Entry 4KYI (X-ray diffraction, 3.08 A resolution); this record covers chains A and B.

Chain A:
Molecule: VipD
From: Legionella pneumophila subsp. pneumophila
UniProt: Q5ZRP9 (Q5ZRP9_LEGPH); numbering as in UniProt (aligned over 19-564)
Sequence (551 residues; row label = number of the first residue in the row):
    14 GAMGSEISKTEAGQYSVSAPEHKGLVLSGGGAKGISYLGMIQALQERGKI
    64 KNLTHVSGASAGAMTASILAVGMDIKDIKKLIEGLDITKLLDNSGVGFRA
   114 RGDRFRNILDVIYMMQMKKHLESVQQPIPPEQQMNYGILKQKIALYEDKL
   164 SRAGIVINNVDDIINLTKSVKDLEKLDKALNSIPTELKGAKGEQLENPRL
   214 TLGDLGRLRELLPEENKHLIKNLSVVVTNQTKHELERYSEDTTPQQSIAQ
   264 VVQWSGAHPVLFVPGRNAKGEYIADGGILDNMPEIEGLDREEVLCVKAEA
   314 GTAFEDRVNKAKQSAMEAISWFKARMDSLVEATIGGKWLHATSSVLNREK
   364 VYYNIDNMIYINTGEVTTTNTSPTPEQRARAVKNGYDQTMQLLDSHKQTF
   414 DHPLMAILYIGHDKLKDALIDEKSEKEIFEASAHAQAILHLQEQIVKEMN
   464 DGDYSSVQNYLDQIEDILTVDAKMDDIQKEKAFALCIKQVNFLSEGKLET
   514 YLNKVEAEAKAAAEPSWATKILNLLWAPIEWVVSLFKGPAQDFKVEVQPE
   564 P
Not modelled in the structure: 14-16, 344-354, 558-564
Differences from the reference sequence: expression tag (14-18)
What the authors report for this chain:
  - conformationally variable residues (side-chain flip): Phe442
  - mutagenesis - F442A, H453D, D479H: abolished catalytic activity on Rab5c18-182(Q80L)
  - mutagenesis - F442A: abolished localization to GFP-Rab5c18-182(Q80L)-positive endosomes
  - mutagenesis - E461R, Q476A: unchanged localization
  - mutagenesis - Q476A, D484H: unchanged binding to Ras-related protein Rab-5C (chain B)
  - mutagenesis - F442A, H453D, D479H: abolished catalytic activity with Ras-related protein Rab-5C (chain B)
  - mutagenesis - F442A: abolished co-localization with Ras-related protein Rab-5C (chain B)

Chain B:
Molecule: Ras-related protein Rab-5C
From: Homo sapiens
UniProt: P51148 (RAB5C_HUMAN); residues 18-182 here = UniProt positions 18-182
Sequence (170 residues; row label = number of the first residue in the row):
    13 GAMGSKICQFKLVLLGESAVGKSSLVLRFVKGQFHEYQESTIGAAFLTQT
    63 VCLDDTTVKFEIWDTAGLERYHSLAPMYYRGAQAAIVVYDITNTDTFARA
   113 KNWVKELQRQASPNIVIALAGNKADLASKRAVEFQEAQAYADDNSLLFME
   163 TSAKTAMNVNEIFMAIAKKL
Not modelled in the structure: 13-18
Differences from the reference sequence: expression tag (13-17); engineered mutation Leu80 (Gln in P51148)
Ion coordination: Mg2+: Ser35, Thr53 (together with GMP-PNP)
Ligand contacts: GMP-PNP (GNP; phosphoaminophosphonic acid-guanylate ester): Glu29, Ser30, Ala31, Val32, Gly33, Lys34, Ser35, Ser36, Phe46, His47, Glu48, Gln50, Glu51, Ser52, Thr53, Thr77, Ala78, Gly79, Leu80, Asn134, Lys135, Asp137, Leu138, Thr163, Ser164, Ala165, Lys166
Swiss-Prot annotation at these positions:
  - motif: Gln45 to Ala57 (Switch 1), Ala78 to Ala94 (Switch 2)
  - binding site (GTP): Ser30, Ala31, Gly33, Lys34, Ser35, Ser36, His47, Glu48, Thr53, Gly79, Asn134, Lys135, Asp137, Ala165, Lys166
  - binding site (Mg(2+)): Ser35, Thr53
  - modified residue: Ser85 (Phosphoserine)
  - natural variant: Arg40 (R40H: In a colorectal cancer sample)
  - mutagenesis: Ser85 (S85A: Loss of phosphorylation. No effect on GDI1, GDI2, CHML and CHM binding; S85E: Phosphomimetic mutant. Loss of GDI1, GDI2, CHML and CHM binding)
What the authors report for this chain:
  - specificity-determining residues: Ile54, Gly55, Ala56, Lys71, Arg82, Leu86, Met89 (by similarity / conservation)
  - mutagenesis - F58A, Y83A, R92E: abolished catalytic activity with VipD (chain A)

Interface between chain A and chain B:
Pairs across the interface (32):
  Leu432(A) with Ile54(B), hydrophobic; Tyr83(B)
  Asp434(A) with Arg82(B), hydrogen bond (backbone-side chain)
  Glu435(A) with Arg82(B)
  Ser437(A) with Arg82(B), hydrogen bond (backbone-side chain)
  Phe442(A) with Arg82(B); Tyr83(B), hydrophobic; Leu86(B), hydrophobic
  Glu443(A) with Ser85(B), hydrogen bond; Leu86(B)
  Ala446(A) with Leu86(B), hydrophobic; Met89(B)
  His447(A) with Leu86(B); Met89(B)
  Gln449(A) with Ile54(B); Gly55(B); Ala56(B), hydrogen bond (side chain-backbone)
  Ala450(A) with Trp75(B), hydrophobic
  His453(A) with Ala56(B), hydrogen bond (side chain-backbone); Ala57(B); Phe58(B)
  Gln457(A) with Phe58(B)
  Ser468(A) with Gln21(B)
  Ser469(A) with Gln21(B), hydrogen bond
  Asn472(A) with Glu73(B), hydrogen bond
  Tyr473(A) with Glu73(B)
  Gln476(A) with Glu73(B)
  Asp479(A) with Arg92(B), salt bridge
  Ile480(A) with Met89(B), hydrophobic
  Val483(A) with Arg92(B)
  Asp484(A) with Met89(B); Arg92(B), salt bridge
Other interface residues (no listed pair), chain A (24 interface residues in all): Ala431, Ile433, Leu454
Other interface residues (no listed pair), chain B (18 interface residues in all): Thr60, Lys71, Pro88, Tyr90
The authors on this interface:
  - pairs named by the authors: Leu432(A)-Ile54(B) (hydrophobic contact), Ile433(A)-Ile54(B) (hydrophobic contact), Phe442(A)-Tyr83(B) (hydrophobic contact), Phe442(A)-Leu86(B) (hydrophobic contact), Phe442(A)-Arg82(B) (hydrophobic contact), Asp479(A)-Arg92(B), Asp484(A)-Arg92(B)
  - interface residues, chain A: Phe442(A), Ala446(A), Ala450(A), Leu454(A), Tyr473(A), Ile480(A), Val483(A)
  - hot spots on chain A (mutagenesis) - F442A, H453D: abolished binding to Ras-related protein Rab-5C (chain B)
  - hot spots on chain A (mutagenesis) - Q449A, E461R, Y473A: decreased binding to Ras-related protein Rab-5C (chain B)
  - hot spots on chain A (mutagenesis) - Q476A: unchanged binding to Ras-related protein Rab-5C (chain B)
  - interface residues, chain B: Ile54(B), Gly55(B), Ala56(B), Phe58(B), Thr60(B), Lys71(B), Glu73(B), Trp75(B), Arg82(B), Tyr83(B), Leu86(B), Met89(B), Tyr90(B), Arg92(B)
  - hot spots on chain B (mutagenesis) - F58A, E73R, Y90A: decreased binding to VipD (chain A)

In short:
24 residues of chain A and 18 residues of chain B are in contact; the contacts include 7 hydrogen bonds and 2
salt bridges. Polar contacts include Asp479(A)-Arg92(B), Asp484(A)-Arg92(B) and Asp434(A)-Arg82(B). The paper
describes hydrophobic contacts between Leu432(A) and Ile54(B), Ile433(A) and Ile54(B) and Phe442(A) and
Tyr83(B) among others; contacts between Asp479(A) and Arg92(B) and Asp484(A) and Arg92(B). From the paper:
F442A, H453D and D479H of chain A abolish catalytic activity on Rab5c18-182(Q80L); interface residues
Phe442(A), Ala446(A) and Ile54(B) among others; 13 substitutions were tested in all.
Chain A is VipD (Legionella pneumophila subsp. pneumophila) and chain B is Ras-related protein Rab-5C (Homo
sapiens); the structure, Crystal structure of the phospholipase VipD from Legionella pneumophila in complex
with the human GTPase Rab5, was determined by X-ray diffraction.
